Entry 9JYY (electron microscopy, 3.00 A resolution); this record covers chains g and H of the 28 polymer chains in the assembly.

[Chain g]
Name: Internal virion protein gp14
Source organism: Escherichia phage T7
Reference sequence: P03724 (GP14_BPT7); numbering as in UniProt (aligned over 1-196)
Chain sequence (196 residues; row label = number of the first residue in the row):
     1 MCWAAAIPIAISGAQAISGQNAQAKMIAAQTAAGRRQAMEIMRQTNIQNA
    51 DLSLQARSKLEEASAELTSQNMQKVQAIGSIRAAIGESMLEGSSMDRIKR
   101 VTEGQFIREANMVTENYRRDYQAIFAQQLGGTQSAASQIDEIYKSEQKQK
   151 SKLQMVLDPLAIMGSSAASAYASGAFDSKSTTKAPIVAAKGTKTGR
Not modelled in the structure: 1-3, 87-100, 130-196

[Chain H]
Name: Internal virion protein gp15
Source organism: Escherichia phage T7
Chain sequence (747 residues; numbered 1 to 747; the number before each row is that of its first residue):
     1 MSKIESALQAAQPGLSRLRGGAGGMGYRAATTQAEQPRSSLLDTIGRFAK
    51 AGADMYTAKEQRARDLADERSNEIIRKLTPEQRREALNNGTLLYQDDPYA
   101 MEALRVKTGRNAAYLVDDDVMQKIKEGVFRTREEMEEYRHSRLQEGAKVY
   151 AEQFGIDPEDVDYQRGFNGDITERNISLYGAHDNFLSQQAQKGAIMNSRV
   201 ELNGVLQDPDMLRRPDSADFFEKYIDNGLVTGAIPSDAQATQLISQAFSD
   251 ASSRAGGADFLMRVGDKKVTLNGATTTYRELIGEEQWNALMVTAQRSQFE
   301 TDAKLNEQYRLKINSALNQEDPRTAWEMLQGIKAELDKVQPDEQMTPQRE
   351 WLISAQEQVQNQMNAWTKAQAKALDDSMKSMNKLDVIDKQFQKRINGEWV
   401 STDFKDMPVNENTGEFKHSDMVNYANKKLAEIDSMDIPDGAKDAMKLKYL
   451 QADSKDGAFRTAIGTMVTDAGQEWSAAVINGKLPERTPAMDALRRIRNAD
   501 PQLIAALYPDQAELFLTMDMMDKQGIDPQVILDADRLTVKRSKEQRFEDD
   551 KAFESALNASKAPEIARMPASLRESARKIYDSVKYRSGNESMAMEQMTKF
   601 LKESTYTFTGDDVDGDTVGVIPKNMMQVNSDPKSWEQGRDILEEARKGII
   651 ASNPWITNKQLTMYSQGDSIYLMDTTGQVRVRYDKELLSKVWSENQKKLE
   701 EKAREKALADVNKRAPIVAATKAREAAAKRVREKRKQTPKFIYGRKE
Not modelled in the structure: 1-40, 712-747

[Interface between chain g and chain H]
Contacting residue pairs (49):
  I27(g) with K123(H)
  R35(g) with L115(H); V116(H); D119(H), salt bridge; V120(H)
  M39(g) with Y150(H), hydrophobic; Q153(H); F154(H), hydrophobic
  R43(g) with Q153(H), hydrogen bond
  E66(g) with L115(H)
  L67(g) with N111(H); L115(H); Y150(H)
  T68(g) with L115(H)
  S69(g) with L115(H); D119(H)
  Q70(g) with D119(H)
  N71(g) with D119(H); Q122(H); K123(H), hydrogen bond (side chain-backbone)
  M72(g) with D118(H); D119(H); Q122(H); L178(H), hydrophobic
  V75(g) with Y114(H), hydrophobic; E173(H); S177(H)
  Q76(g) with R110(H), hydrogen bond (backbone-side chain); N111(H); Y114(H)
  G79(g) with R110(H); D170(H)
  S80(g) with R110(H), hydrogen bond
  R82(g) with D170(H), salt bridge
  G104(g) with T172(H)
  I107(g) with T172(H); E173(H)
  R108(g) with T172(H); I176(H)
  N111(g) with I176(H)
  N116(g) with R132(H), hydrogen bond (backbone-side chain)
  Y117(g) with R132(H); T172(H); N175(H); I176(H), hydrophobic; Y179(H), hydrophobic
  R118(g) with R132(H)
  R119(g) with D183(H), salt bridge; N184(H)
Other interface residues (no listed pair), chain g (27 interface residues in all): T31, M42, I78
Other interface residues (no listed pair), chain H (25 interface residues in all): R174

[Overview]
27 residues of chain g face 25 of chain H across their interface, with 5 hydrogen bonds and 3 salt bridges.
Polar contacts include R35(g)-D119(H), R82(g)-D170(H) and R119(g)-D183(H).
Chain g is Internal virion protein gp14 and chain H is Internal virion protein gp15, both from Escherichia
phage T7; the structure, core proteins of mature T7, was determined by electron microscopy, deposited together
with 9JYZ and 9JZ0.
